8FFE - chains H and L of the 3 polymer chains in the assembly; structure by X-ray diffraction, 1.72 A resolution.

# Chain H
Molecule: YW210.09 Fab heavy chain with engineered XWnt8 NC peptide and linker
Organism: Homo sapiens
Notes: antibody fragment or engineered binder
Chain sequence (276 residues; numbered 226 to 1230 plus 13 insertion-coded residues; 742 numbers in that range are skipped by the numbering (no residue carries them; nothing is unmodelled there); the number before each row is that of its first residue; a row labelled like 1082A-1082C holds insertion residues (1082A, then the next letters in order)):
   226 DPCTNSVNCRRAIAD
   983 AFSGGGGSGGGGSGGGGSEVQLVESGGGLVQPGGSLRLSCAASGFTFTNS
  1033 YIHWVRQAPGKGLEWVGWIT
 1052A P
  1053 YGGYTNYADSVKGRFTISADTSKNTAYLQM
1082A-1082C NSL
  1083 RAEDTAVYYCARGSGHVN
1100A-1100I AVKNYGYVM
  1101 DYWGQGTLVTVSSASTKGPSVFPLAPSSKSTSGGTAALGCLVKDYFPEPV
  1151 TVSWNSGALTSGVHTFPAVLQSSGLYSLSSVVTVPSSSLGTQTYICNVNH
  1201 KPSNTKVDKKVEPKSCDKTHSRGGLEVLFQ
Unresolved in the structure: 983-999, 1130-1133, 1215-1230
Cystine bridges: Cys228-Cys234, Cys1022-Cys1092, Cys1140-Cys1196
Ligand contacts: succinic acid (SIN): Ser1096, Gly1097, Tyr1100E

# Chain L
Molecule: YW210.09 Fab light chain
Organism: Homo sapiens
Notes: antibody fragment or engineered binder
Chain sequence (225 residues; each row starts with the number of its first residue; numbers below 1 keep their minus sign (Ala-2 is residue -2)):
    -2 ADPDIQMTQSPSSLSASVGDRVTITCRASQDVSTAVAWYQQKPGKAPKLL
    48 IYSASFLYSGVPSRFSGSGSGTDFTLTISSLQPEDFATYYCQQSYTTPPT
    98 FGQGTKVEIKRTVAAPSVFIFPPSDEQLKSGTASVVCLLNNFYPREAKVQ
   148 WKVDNALQSGNSQESVTEQDSKDSTYSLSSTLTLSKADYEKHKVYACEVT
   198 QGTTSVTKSFNRGECSRGGLEVLFQ
Unresolved in the structure: 213-222
Cystine bridges: Cys23-Cys88, Cys134-Cys194
Ligand contacts: succinic acid (SIN): Tyr49, Tyr55, Ser56

# Interface between chain H and chain L
Residue-residue contacts (68):
  Asp240(H) - Pro59(L)
  Asp240(H) - Ser60(L)  hydrogen bond (backbone-backbone)
  Gln1039(H) - Gln38(L)  hydrogen bond
  Gln1039(H) - Tyr87(L)  hydrogen bond
  Lys1043(H) - Tyr87(L)
  Gly1044(H) - Tyr87(L)
  Leu1045(H) - Pro44(L)  hydrophobic
  Leu1045(H) - Tyr87(L)  hydrophobic
  Leu1045(H) - Phe98(L)
  Trp1047(H) - Thr94(L)
  Trp1047(H) - Pro95(L)  hydrophobic
  Trp1047(H) - Pro96(L)
  Trp1050(H) - Thr94(L)
  Asn1058(H) - Thr94(L)
  Tyr1091(H) - Gln38(L)  hydrogen bond
  Tyr1091(H) - Lys42(L)
  Tyr1091(H) - Ala43(L)  hydrophobic
  Tyr1100G(H) - Gln89(L)  hydrogen bond (backbone-side chain)
  Tyr1100G(H) - Ser91(L)
  Tyr1100G(H) - Thr93(L)
  Tyr1100G(H) - Thr94(L)  hydrogen bond
  Val1100H(H) - Tyr36(L)
  Val1100H(H) - Leu46(L)  hydrophobic
  Val1100H(H) - Tyr49(L)  hydrophobic
  Val1100H(H) - Ser91(L)
  Met1100I(H) - Tyr36(L)  hydrogen bond (backbone-side chain)
  Met1100I(H) - Leu46(L)
  Asp1101(H) - Leu46(L)
  Asp1101(H) - Tyr55(L)
  Tyr1102(H) - Tyr55(L)
  Trp1103(H) - Tyr36(L)
  Trp1103(H) - Ala43(L)  hydrophobic
  Trp1103(H) - Pro44(L)
  Gly1104(H) - Ala43(L)
  Phe1122(H) - Ser121(L)
  Phe1122(H) - Gln124(L)
  Pro1123(H) - Ser121(L)
  Pro1123(H) - Glu123(L)
  Leu1124(H) - Phe118(L)
  Leu1124(H) - Val133(L)  hydrophobic
  Ala1125(H) - Phe118(L)
  Lys1129(H) - Val115(L)  hydrogen bond (side chain-backbone)
  Lys1129(H) - Phe116(L)
  Lys1129(H) - Lys205(L)
  Ala1137(H) - Phe116(L)  hydrophobic
  Ala1137(H) - Phe118(L)
  Leu1141(H) - Ser131(L)
  Lys1143(H) - Gln124(L)
  Lys1143(H) - Ser131(L)
  His1164(H) - Asn137(L)
  His1164(H) - Asn138(L)  hydrogen bond
  His1164(H) - Ser174(L)  hydrogen bond
  Phe1166(H) - Leu135(L)  hydrophobic
  Phe1166(H) - Ser162(L)
  Phe1166(H) - Thr164(L)
  Phe1166(H) - Ser174(L)
  Phe1166(H) - Leu175(L)
  Phe1166(H) - Ser176(L)
  Pro1167(H) - Ser162(L)  hydrogen bond (backbone-side chain)
  Pro1167(H) - Val163(L)
  Val1169(H) - Gln160(L)
  Val1169(H) - Glu161(L)
  Val1169(H) - Ser162(L)
  Leu1170(H) - Gln160(L)  hydrogen bond (backbone-side chain)
  Gln1171(H) - Gln160(L)
  Thr1183(H) - Asn137(L)
  Lys1209(H) - Glu123(L)  salt bridge
  Lys1214(H) - Asp122(L)  salt bridge
Also at the interface, not in a pair above, chain H (40 interface residues in all): Val1037, Tyr1100E, Thr1135, Ala1136, Leu1138, Ser1179, Val1181
Also at the interface, not in a pair above, chain L (42 interface residues in all): Ala34, Ser50, Thr129

# In short
The interface between chain H and chain L involves 40 residues on one side and 42 on the other, with 12
hydrogen bonds and 2 salt bridges. Polar pairs include Lys1209(H)-Glu123(L), Lys1214(H)-Asp122(L) and
Gln1039(H)-Gln38(L). Succinic acid is bound between chain H and chain L.
Chain H is YW210.09 Fab heavy chain with engineered XWnt8 NC peptide and linker and chain L is YW210.09 Fab
light chain, both from Homo sapiens; the structure, Crystal structure of LRP6 E1E2 domains bound to YW210.09
Fab and engineered XWnt8 peptide, was determined by X-ray diffraction together with 8CTG from the same study.
